Entry 5DYL (X-ray diffraction, 2.40 A resolution); this record covers chain A.

== Chain A ==
Protein: cGMP-dependent protein kinase, putative
From: Plasmodium vivax
Reference sequence: A5K0N4 (A5K0N4_PLAVS); residue numbers follow UniProt; this construct covers 1-544, 546-846
Sequence (847 residues; row label = number of the first residue in the row; note: 1 number in that range is skipped by the numbering (no residue carries it; nothing is unmodelled there); numbering starts at 0):
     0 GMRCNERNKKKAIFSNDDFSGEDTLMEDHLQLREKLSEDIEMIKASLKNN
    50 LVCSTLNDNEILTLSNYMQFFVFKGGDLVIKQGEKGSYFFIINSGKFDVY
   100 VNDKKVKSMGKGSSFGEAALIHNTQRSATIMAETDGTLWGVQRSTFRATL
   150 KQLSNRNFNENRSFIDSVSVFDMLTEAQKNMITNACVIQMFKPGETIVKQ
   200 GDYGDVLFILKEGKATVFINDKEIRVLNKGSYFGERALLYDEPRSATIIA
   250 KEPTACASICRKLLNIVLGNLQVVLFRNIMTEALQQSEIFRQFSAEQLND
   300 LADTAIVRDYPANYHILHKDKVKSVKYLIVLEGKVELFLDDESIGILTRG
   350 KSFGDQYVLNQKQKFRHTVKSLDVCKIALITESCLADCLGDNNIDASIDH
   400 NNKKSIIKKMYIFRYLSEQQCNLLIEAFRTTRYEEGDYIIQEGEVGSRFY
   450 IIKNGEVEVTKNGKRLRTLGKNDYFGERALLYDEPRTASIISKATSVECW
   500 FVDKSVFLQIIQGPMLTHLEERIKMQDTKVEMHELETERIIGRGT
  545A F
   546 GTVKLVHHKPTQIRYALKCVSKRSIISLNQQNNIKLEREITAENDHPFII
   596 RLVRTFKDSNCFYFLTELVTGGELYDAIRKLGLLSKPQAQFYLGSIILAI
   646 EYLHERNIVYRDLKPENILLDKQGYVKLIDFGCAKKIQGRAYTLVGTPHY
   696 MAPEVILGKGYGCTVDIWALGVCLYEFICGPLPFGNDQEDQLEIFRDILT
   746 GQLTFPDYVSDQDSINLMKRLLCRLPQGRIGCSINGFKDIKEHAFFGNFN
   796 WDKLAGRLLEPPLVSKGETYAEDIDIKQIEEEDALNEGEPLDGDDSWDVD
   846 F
Disordered / not traced: 6-7, 14-19, 319-321, 462, 544, 604-605, 817-846
Construct notes: expression tag (0)
Swiss-Prot annotation at these positions:
  - region: Met1 to Asp22 (Autoinhibitory segment)
  - active site: Asp657 (Proton acceptor)
  - binding site (3',5'-cyclic GMP): Lys106, Gly115, Glu116, Ala118, Arg125, Ser126, Arg466, Gly475, Glu476, Ala478, Arg485, Thr486
  - binding site (ATP): Ile540 to Thr544, Phe545A, Gly546 to Val548, Lys563
  - site (Part of a catalytic triad required for cGMP binding and cGMP-dependent kinase activity): Arg477, Gln525, Asp526

== In short ==
UniProt lists active-site residue Asp657, 12 residues binding 3',5'-cyclic GMP and 10 ATP-binding residues.
Chain A is cGMP-dependent protein kinase, putative (Plasmodium vivax); the structure, Crystal structure of the
cGMP-dependent protein kinase PKG from Plasmodium Vivax - Apo form, was determined by X-ray diffraction
together with 5DYK, 5E16 and 5DZC from the same study.
